PDB entry 3G2N | X-ray diffraction, 2.10 A resolution | chain A

# Chain A
Protein: Glycogen phosphorylase, muscle form
From: Oryctolagus cuniculus
Notes: EC 2.4.1.1
Reference sequence: P00489 (PYGM_RABIT); residues 1-842 here correspond to UniProt positions 2-843 (UniProt number = residue number + 1)
Chain sequence (842 residues; numbered 1 to 842; the number before each row is that of its first residue):
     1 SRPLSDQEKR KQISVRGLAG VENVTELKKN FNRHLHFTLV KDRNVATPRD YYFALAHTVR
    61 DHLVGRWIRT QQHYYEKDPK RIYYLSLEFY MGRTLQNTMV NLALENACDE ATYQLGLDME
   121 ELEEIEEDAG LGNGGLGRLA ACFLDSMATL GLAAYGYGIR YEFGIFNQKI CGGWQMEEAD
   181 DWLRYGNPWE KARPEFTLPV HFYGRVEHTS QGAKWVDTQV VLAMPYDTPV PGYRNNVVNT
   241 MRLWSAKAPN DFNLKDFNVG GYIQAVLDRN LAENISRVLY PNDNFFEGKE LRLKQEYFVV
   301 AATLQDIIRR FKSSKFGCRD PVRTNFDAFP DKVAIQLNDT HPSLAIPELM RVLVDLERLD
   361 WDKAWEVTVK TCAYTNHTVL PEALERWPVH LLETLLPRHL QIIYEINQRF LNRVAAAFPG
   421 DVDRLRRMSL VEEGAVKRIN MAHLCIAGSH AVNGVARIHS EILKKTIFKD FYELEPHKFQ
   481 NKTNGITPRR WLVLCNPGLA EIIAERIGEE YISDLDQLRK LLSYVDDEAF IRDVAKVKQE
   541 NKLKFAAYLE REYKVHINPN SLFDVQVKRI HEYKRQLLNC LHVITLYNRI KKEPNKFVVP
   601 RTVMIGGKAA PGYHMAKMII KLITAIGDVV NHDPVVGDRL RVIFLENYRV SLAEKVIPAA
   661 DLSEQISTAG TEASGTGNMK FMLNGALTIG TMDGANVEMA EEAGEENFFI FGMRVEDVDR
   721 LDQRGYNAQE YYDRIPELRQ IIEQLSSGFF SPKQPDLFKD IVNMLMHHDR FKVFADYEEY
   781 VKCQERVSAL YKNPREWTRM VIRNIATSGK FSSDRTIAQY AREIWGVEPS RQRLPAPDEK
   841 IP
Unresolved in the structure: 1-11, 255-257, 318-323, 837-842
Modified positions: K680 ((2S)-2-amino-6-[[3-hydroxy-2-methyl-5-(phosphonooxymethyl)pyridin-4-yl]methylideneamino]hexanoic acid; LLP)
Ligand contacts: N-(phenylcarbonyl)-glucosylamine (OAK; N-(phenylcarbonyl)-beta-D-glucopyranosylamine): G135, L136, L139, D283, N284, F285, D339, H341, H377, T378, A383, V455, N484, Y573, E672, A673, S674, G675, T676
Curated features (UniProtKB/Swiss-Prot):
  - binding site (AMP): D42, Y75, R309 to C318
  - site: C108 (Involved in the association of subunits), C142 (Involved in the association of subunits), Y155 (Can be labeled by an AMP analog)
  - modified residue: S1 (N-acetylserine), S14 (Phosphoserine), Y203 (Phosphotyrosine), Y226 (Phosphotyrosine), S429 (Phosphoserine), Y472 (Phosphotyrosine), S513 (Phosphoserine), K680 (N6-(pyridoxal phosphate)lysine), S746 (Phosphoserine), S747 (Phosphoserine)

# In short
Ligands of chain A: N-(phenylcarbonyl)-glucosylamine. From UniProt: 12 AMP-binding residues.
Chain A is Glycogen phosphorylase, muscle form (Oryctolagus cuniculus); the structure, Crystal structure of
N-acylglucosylamine with glycogen phosphorylase, was determined by X-ray diffraction (same publication as
3G2H, 3G2I, 3G2J, 3G2K and 3G2L).
